Entry 8X6K (X-ray diffraction, 1.80 A resolution); this record covers chains A and B.

[Chain A (and B)]
Protein: tRNA (cytidine(56)-2'-O)-methyltransferase
From: Thermoplasma acidophilum DSM 1728
Notes: EC 2.1.1.206; chain B of this document is another copy of the same molecule, construct and numbering; everything in this record applies to it too
UniProtKB: Q9HJN6 (TRM56_THEAC); residues 1-151 here = UniProt positions 1-151
Sequence (151 residues; numbered 1 to 151; the number before each row is that of its first residue):
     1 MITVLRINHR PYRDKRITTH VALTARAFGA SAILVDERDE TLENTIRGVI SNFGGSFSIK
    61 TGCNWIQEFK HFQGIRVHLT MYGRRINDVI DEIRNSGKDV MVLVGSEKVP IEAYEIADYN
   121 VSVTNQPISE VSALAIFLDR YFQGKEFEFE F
Modified positions: Cys63 (s,S-(2-hydroxyethyl)thiocysteine; CME)
Swiss-Prot annotation at these positions:
  - binding site (S-adenosyl-L-methionine): Leu79, Gly105 to Val109

[Chain A / chain B interface]
Contacting residue pairs - 51 pairs, chain A then chain B:
  Ile17(A) - Arg16(B)
  Ile17(A) - Ile17(B)  hydrophobic
  Ile17(A) - His20(B)
  His20(A) - Ile17(B)
  His20(A) - Ser129(B)  hydrogen bond
  His20(A) - Glu130(B)
  Leu23(A) - Pro127(B)
  Thr24(A) - Ser129(B)
  Thr24(A) - Ser132(B)
  Arg26(A) - Gln126(B)  hydrogen bond
  Arg26(A) - Pro127(B)
  Ala27(A) - Gln126(B)
  Ala27(A) - Ile128(B)  hydrophobic
  Phe28(A) - Ser132(B)
  Phe28(A) - Ile136(B)  hydrophobic
  Val49(A) - Pro127(B)  hydrophobic
  Phe53(A) - Asn125(B)
  Phe53(A) - Gln126(B)
  Phe53(A) - Pro127(B)  hydrophobic
  Met81(A) - Phe53(B)  hydrophobic
  Arg85(A) - Glu146(B)  salt bridge
  Asn87(A) - Glu146(B)
  Gln126(A) - Arg26(B)  hydrogen bond
  Gln126(A) - Ala27(B)
  Gln126(A) - Phe53(B)
  Gln126(A) - Phe149(B)
  Pro127(A) - Leu23(B)
  Pro127(A) - Val49(B)  hydrophobic
  Pro127(A) - Phe53(B)
  Ile128(A) - Leu23(B)
  Ile128(A) - Ala27(B)  hydrophobic
  Ile128(A) - Phe28(B)  hydrophobic
  Ser129(A) - His20(B)  hydrogen bond
  Ser129(A) - Thr24(B)
  Ser129(A) - Val131(B)
  Glu130(A) - His20(B)  salt bridge
  Val131(A) - Ser129(B)
  Val131(A) - Ser132(B)
  Ser132(A) - Thr24(B)  hydrogen bond
  Ser132(A) - Val131(B)
  Ser132(A) - Ala135(B)
  Ala135(A) - Ser132(B)
  Ile136(A) - Phe28(B)  hydrophobic
  Asp139(A) - Ile136(B)
  Asp139(A) - Arg140(B)  salt bridge
  Arg140(A) - Asp139(B)  salt bridge
  Arg140(A) - Gly144(B)
  Gly144(A) - Arg140(B)
  Phe147(A) - Val123(B)  hydrophobic
  Phe147(A) - Thr124(B)
  Phe151(A) - Gln126(B)
Other interface residues (no listed pair), chain A (31 interface residues in all): Arg16, Ser106, Glu107, Val123, Thr124
Other interface residues (no listed pair), chain B (29 interface residues in all): Arg10, Arg85

[Summary]
31 residues of chain A and 29 residues of chain B are in contact, with 5 hydrogen bonds and 4 salt bridges.
Among the polar pairs are Arg85(A)-Glu146(B), Glu130(A)-His20(B) and Asp139(A)-Arg140(B). From UniProt: 6
S-adenosyl-L-methionine-binding residues on chain A.
Chain A and chain B are both tRNA (cytidine(56)-2'-O)-methyltransferase (Thermoplasma acidophilum DSM 1728);
the structure, The X-ray structure of N-terminal catalytic domain of Thermoplasma acidophilum tRNA
methyltransferase Trm56 (Ta0931), was determined by X-ray diffraction together with 9U46 from the same study.
